7ADC - chains a and b of the 15 polymer chains in the assembly; structure by electron microscopy, 4.00 A resolution.

== Chain a (and b) ==
Molecule: Transcription termination factor Rho
Source organism: Escherichia coli
Notes: EC 3.6.4.-; chain b of this document is another copy of the same molecule, construct and numbering; everything in this record applies to it too
UniProtKB: A0A0A0GPI6 (A0A0A0GPI6_ECOLX); residues 1-419 here correspond to UniProt positions 25-443 (UniProt number = residue number + 24)
Chain sequence (419 residues; each row starts with the number of its first residue):
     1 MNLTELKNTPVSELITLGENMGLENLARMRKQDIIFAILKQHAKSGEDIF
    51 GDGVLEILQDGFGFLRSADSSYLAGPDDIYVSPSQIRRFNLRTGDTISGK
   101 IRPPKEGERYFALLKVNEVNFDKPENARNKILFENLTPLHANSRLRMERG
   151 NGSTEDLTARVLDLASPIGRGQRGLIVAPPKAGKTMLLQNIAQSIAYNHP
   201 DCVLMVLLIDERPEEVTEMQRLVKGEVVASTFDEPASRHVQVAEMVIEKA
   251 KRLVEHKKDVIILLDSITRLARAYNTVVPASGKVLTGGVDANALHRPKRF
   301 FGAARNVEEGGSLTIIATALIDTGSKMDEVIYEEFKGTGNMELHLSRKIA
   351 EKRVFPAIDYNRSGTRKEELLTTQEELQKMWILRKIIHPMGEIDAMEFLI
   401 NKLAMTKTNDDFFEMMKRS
Not modelled in the structure: 418-419
Metal / ion sites: Mg2+: Thr185 (together with ADP)
Residues lining bound ligands:
  - ADP (adenosine-5'-diphosphate), molecule 1: Glu155, Thr158, Pro179, Pro180, Lys181, Ala182, Gly183, Lys184, Thr185, Met186, Phe355
  - ADP, molecule 2: Arg366, Lys367, Glu368, Glu369
  - beryllium trifluoride (BEF): Pro180, Lys181, Lys184, Thr185, Arg212

== How chain a and chain b interact ==
Pairs across the interface (44):
  Asn90(a) - Asn25(b)
  Asn90(a) - Arg28(b)
  Leu91(a) - Arg28(b)  hydrogen bond (backbone-side chain)
  Arg92(a) - Arg28(b)
  Arg128(a) - Asn25(b)  hydrogen bond (backbone-side chain)
  Asn129(a) - Asn25(b)
  Asn129(a) - Ala27(b)
  Lys130(a) - Ala27(b)
  Leu132(a) - Ala27(b)
  Leu132(a) - Arg28(b)
  Leu132(a) - Met29(b)
  Leu132(a) - Arg30(b)
  Asn135(a) - Met29(b)  hydrogen bond (side chain-backbone)
  Asn135(a) - Arg30(b)  hydrogen bond
  Asn135(a) - Lys31(b)
  Pro138(a) - Pro213(b)  hydrophobic
  Pro138(a) - Thr217(b)
  Leu139(a) - Glu214(b)
  His140(a) - Glu214(b)
  His140(a) - Glu218(b)  salt bridge
  Arg173(a) - Pro213(b)
  Arg173(a) - Glu214(b)  salt bridge
  Lys283(a) - Ala280(b)
  Ala291(a) - Thr276(b)
  Asn292(a) - Pro235(b)
  His295(a) - Asp233(b)  hydrogen bond (side chain-backbone)
  His295(a) - Glu234(b)
  His295(a) - Pro235(b)
  Lys298(a) - Phe232(b)
  Arg299(a) - Asp233(b)  salt bridge
  Gly302(a) - Pro213(b)
  Gly302(a) - Phe232(b)
  Glu333(a) - Ser325(b)  hydrogen bond (side chain-backbone)
  Lys336(a) - Thr323(b)  hydrogen bond (side chain-backbone)
  Gly337(a) - Arg212(b)  hydrogen bond (backbone-side chain)
  Thr338(a) - Arg212(b)
  Thr338(a) - Phe232(b)
  Asn340(a) - Glu214(b)  hydrogen bond
  Arg366(a) - Arg212(b)
  Lys367(a) - Glu218(b)  salt bridge
  Trp381(a) - Arg353(b)  hydrogen bond (backbone-side chain)
  Arg384(a) - Arg353(b)
  Lys385(a) - Arg353(b)
  His388(a) - Glu351(b)
Interface residues without a listed pair, chain a (40 interface residues in all): Ile86, Ile131, Glu134, Thr286, Phe301, Ala304, Arg305, Glu308, Glu342, Arg362
Interface residues without a listed pair, chain b (30 interface residues in all): Val11, Glu24, Lys181, Glu215, Arg221, Arg269, Val278, Gly288, Gly324

== In short ==
The interface between chain a and chain b involves 40 residues on one side and 30 on the other; the contacts
include 10 hydrogen bonds and 4 salt bridges. Polar contacts include His140(a)-Glu218(b), Arg173(a)-Glu214(b)
and Arg299(a)-Asp233(b). Ligands of chain a: ADP and beryllium trifluoride.
Both chains are Transcription termination factor Rho (Escherichia coli). Entry 7ADC (Transcription termination
intermediate complex 3 delta NusG) was determined by electron microscopy (same publication as 6Z9P, 6Z9Q,
6Z9R, 6Z9S, 6Z9T, 7ADB, 7ADD and 7ADE).
